4DO9 - chains A and T of the 4 polymer chains in the assembly; structure by X-ray diffraction, 2.05 A resolution.

[Chain A]
Name: DNA polymerase beta
Source organism: Homo sapiens
Notes: EC 2.7.7.7, 4.2.99.-; fragment: DNA Polymerase Beta
UniProt: P06746 (DPOLB_HUMAN); residues 1-335 here = UniProt positions 1-335
Amino-acid sequence (335 residues; each row starts with the number of its first residue):
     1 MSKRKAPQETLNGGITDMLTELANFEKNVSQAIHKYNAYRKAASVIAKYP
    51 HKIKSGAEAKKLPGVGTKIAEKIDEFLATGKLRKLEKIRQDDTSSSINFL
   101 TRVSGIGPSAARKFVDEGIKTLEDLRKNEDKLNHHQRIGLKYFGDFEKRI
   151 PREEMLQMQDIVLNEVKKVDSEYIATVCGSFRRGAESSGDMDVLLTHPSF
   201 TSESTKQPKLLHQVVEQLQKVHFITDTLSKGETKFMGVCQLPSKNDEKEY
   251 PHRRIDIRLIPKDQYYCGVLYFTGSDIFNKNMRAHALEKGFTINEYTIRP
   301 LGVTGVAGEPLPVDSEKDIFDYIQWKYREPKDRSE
Not modelled in the structure: 1-9
Ion coordination: Na+ site 1: Lys60, Leu62, Val65 (shared with 1 residue of chain D); Na+ site 2: Thr101, Val103, Ile106 (shared with 1 residue of chain P); Mg2+: Asp190, Asp192 (together with GFH); Na+ site 3: Asp190, Asp192, Asp256 (together with GFH)
Small-molecule neighbours: GFH (2'-deoxy-5'-O-[(R)-{[(R)-[(R)-fluoro(phosphono)methyl](hydroxy)phosphoryl]oxy}(hydroxy)phosphoryl]guanosine): Arg149, Gly179, Ser180, Arg183, Ser188, Gly189, Asp190, Asp192, Tyr271, Phe272, Thr273, Gly274, Ser275, Asp276, Asn279, Arg283
Curated features (UniProtKB/Swiss-Prot):
  - region: Arg183 to Asp192 (DNA-binding)
  - active site: Lys72 (Nucleophile)
  - binding site (K(+)): Lys60, Leu62, Val65, Thr101, Val103, Ile106
  - binding site (Na(+)): Lys60, Leu62, Val65, Thr101, Val103, Ile106
  - binding site (dATP): Arg149, Ser180, Arg183, Gly189, Asp190
  - binding site (dCTP): Arg149, Ser180, Arg183, Gly189, Asp190
  - binding site (dGTP): Arg149, Ser180, Arg183, Gly189, Asp190, Asp192
  - binding site (dTTP): Arg149, Ser180, Arg183, Gly189, Asp190
  - binding site (Mg(2+)): Asp190, Asp192, Asp256
  - modified residue: Lys72 (N6-acetyllysine), Arg83 (Omega-N-methylarginine), Arg152 (Omega-N-methylarginine)
  - cross-link (Glycyl lysine isopeptide (Lys-Gly)): Lys41 (interchain with G-Cter in ubiquitin), Lys61 (interchain with G-Cter in ubiquitin), Lys81 (interchain with G-Cter in ubiquitin)
  - natural variant: Leu22 (L22P: Found in a gastric cancer sample; uncertain significance), Tyr39 (Y39C: Found in a gastric cancer sample; uncertain significance), Gly118 (G118V: Decreased DNA-directed DNA polymerase activity), Arg137 (R137Q: Decreased function in base-excision repair), Arg149 (R149I: Decreased DNA-directed DNA polymerase activity), Asp160 (D160N: Found in a gastric cancer sample; uncertain significance), Cys239 (C239R: Found in a gastric cancer sample; uncertain significance), Lys289 (K289M: Found in a colon cancer sample; uncertain significance), Asn294 (N294D: Found in a gastric cancer sample; uncertain significance), Glu295 (E295K: Found in a gastric cancer sample; uncertain significance)
  - mutagenesis: Phe25 (F25W: No effect on 5'-dRP lyase activity. Decreased ssDNA binding), His34 (H34G: Decreased 5'-dRP lyase activity. Decreased ssDNA binding), Lys35 (K35A: Decreased 5'-dRP lyase activity. Decreased ssDNA binding. Loss of 5'-dRP lyase activity; when associated with A-68 and A-72. Decreased ssDNA binding; when associated with A-68 and A-72 ...), Tyr39 (Y39F: No effect on 5'-dRP lyase activity; Y39Q: Abolishes DNA polymerase and 5'-dRP lyase activity), Lys41 (K41R: Abolishes ubiquitination; when associated with R-61 and R-81), Lys60 (K60A: Decreased 5'-dRP lyase activity. Decreased ssDNA binding), Lys61 (K61R: Abolishes ubiquitination; when associated with R-41 and R-81), Lys68 (K68A: No effect on 5'-dRP lyase activity. Decreased ssDNA binding. Loss of 5'-dRP lyase activity; when associated with A-35 and A-72. Decreased ssDNA binding; when associated with A-35 and A-72 ...), Glu71 (E71Q: No effect on 5'-dRP lyase activity. No effect on structure shown by circular dichroism. No effect on ssDNA binding), Lys72 (K72A: Severely reduced 5'-dRP lyase activity. Does not affect ssDNA binding. Loss of 5'-dRP lyase activity; when associated with A-35 and A-68. Decreased ssDNA binding ...), Glu75 (E75A: Slightly decreased 5'-dRP lyase activity. Decreased ssDNA binding. No effect on structure shown by circular dichroism), Lys81 (K81R: Abolishes ubiquitination; when associated with R-41 and R-61), 5 further mutagenesis entries in UniProt
What the authors report for this chain:
  - binding site for GFH: Arg183, Asp190, Asp192
  - Mg2+ coordination: Asp190, Asp192

[Chain T]
Molecule: C C G A C C G C G C A T C A G C
Sequence (16 nucleotides; row label = number of the first residue in the row):
     1 CCGACCGCGCATCAGC

[How chain A and chain T interact]
Residue-residue contacts (26):
  His34(A) with DC5(T), stacking on the base
  Asn133(A) with DT12(T), phosphate contact
  Ser229(A) with DC10(T), phosphate contact; DA11(T), phosphate contact
  Lys230(A) with DC10(T), phosphate contact; DA11(T), hydrogen bond to the phosphate
  Gly231(A) with DC10(T), phosphate contact
  Glu232(A) with DC10(T), hydrogen bond to the phosphate
  Thr233(A) with DG9(T), phosphate contact; DC10(T), hydrogen bond to the phosphate
  Lys234(A) with DG9(T), sugar contact; DC10(T), hydrogen bond to the phosphate
  Arg258(A) with DG9(T), sugar contact
  Tyr271(A) with DG7(T), base contact
  Lys280(A) with DC6(T), salt bridge to the phosphate
  Arg283(A) with DC6(T), hydrogen bond to the base; DG7(T), hydrogen bond to the sugar
  Leu287(A) with DC5(T), phosphate contact; DC6(T), phosphate contact; DG7(T), phosphate contact
  Thr292(A) with DG7(T), hydrogen bond to the phosphate
  Ile293(A) with DG7(T), sugar contact
  Asn294(A) with DG7(T), phosphate contact; DC8(T), hydrogen bond to the phosphate
  Glu295(A) with DC8(T), sugar contact
  Tyr296(A) with DG9(T), hydrogen bond to the phosphate
Other interface residues (no listed pair), chain A (20 interface residues in all): His134, Ala284

[Summary]
20 residues of chain A and 8 residues of chain T are in contact, with 9 hydrogen bonds, 1 salt bridge and 1
aromatic stacking contact. Among the polar pairs are Arg283(A)-DC6(T), Arg283(A)-DG7(T) and Lys230(A)-DA11(T).
The paper reports a binding site for GFH at Arg183(A), Asp190(A) and Asp192(A); Mg2+ coordination by Asp190(A)
and Asp192(A).
Here chain A is DNA polymerase beta (Homo sapiens) and chain T is C C G A C C G C G C A T C A G C. Entry 4DO9
(Ternary complex of dna polymerase beta with a dideoxy terminated primer and 2'-deoxyguanosine 5'-beta,
gamma-monofluoromethylene triphosphate ...) was determined by X-ray diffraction, deposited together with 4DOA,
4DOB and 4DOC.
